1U35 - chains J and H of the 10 polymer chains in the assembly; structure by X-ray diffraction, 3.00 A resolution.

# Chain J
Molecule: alpha-satellite DNA
Organism: Homo sapiens
Sequence (146 nucleotides; row label = number of the first residue in the row):
   146 ATCAATATCC ACCTGCAGAT TCTACCAAAA GTGTATTTGG AAACTGCTCC ATCAAAAGGC
   206 ATGTTCAGCG G
  216A A
   217 ATTCCGCTGA ACATGCCTTT TGATGGAGCA GTTTCCAAAT ACACTTTTGG TAGAATCTGC
   277 AGGTGGATAT TGAT
Unresolved in the structure: 216A

# Chain H
Name: histone 3, H2ba
Organism: Mus musculus
UniProt: Q9D2U9 (Q9D2U9_MOUSE); residues 1397-1522 here correspond to UniProt positions 1-126 (UniProt number = residue number - 1396)
Sequence (126 residues; numbered 1397 to 1522; the number before each row is that of its first residue):
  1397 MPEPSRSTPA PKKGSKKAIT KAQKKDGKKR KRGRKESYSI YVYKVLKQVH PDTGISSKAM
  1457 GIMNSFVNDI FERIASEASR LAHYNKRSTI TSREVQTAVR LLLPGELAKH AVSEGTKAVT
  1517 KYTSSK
Unresolved in the structure: 1397-1426
Curated features (UniProtKB/Swiss-Prot):
  - modified residue: Pro-1398 (N-acetylproline), Glu-1399 (ADP-ribosyl glutamic acid), Ser-1403 (ADP-ribosylserine), Lys-1408 (N6-(beta-hydroxybutyryl)lysine), Lys-1409 (N6-(2-hydroxyisobutyryl)lysine), Ser-1411 (Phosphoserine), Lys-1412 (N6-acetyllysine), Lys-1413 (N6-acetyllysine), Lys-1417 (N6-(2-hydroxyisobutyryl)lysine), Lys-1420 (N6-(2-hydroxyisobutyryl)lysine), Lys-1421 (N6-(2-hydroxyisobutyryl)lysine), Lys-1431 (N6-(2-hydroxyisobutyryl)lysine), Glu-1432 (PolyADP-ribosyl glutamic acid), Ser-1433 (Phosphoserine), Lys-1440 (N6-(2-hydroxyisobutyryl)lysine), Lys-1443 (N6-(2-hydroxyisobutyryl)lysine), Lys-1454 (N6,N6-dimethyllysine), Arg-1476 (Dimethylated arginine), Lys-1482 (N6,N6,N6-trimethyllysine), Arg-1483 (Omega-N-methylarginine) and 5 more in UniProt
  - glycosylation: Ser-1509 (O-linked (GlcNAc) serine)
  - cross-link (Glycyl lysine isopeptide (Lys-Gly)): Lys-1417 (interchain with G-Cter in SUMO2), Lys-1431 (interchain with G-Cter in ubiquitin), Lys-1517 (interchain with G-Cter in ubiquitin)

# How chain J and chain H interact
Pairs across the interface (17; chain J residue first):
  DA164(J) / Ile-1451(H)  sugar contact
  DA164(J) / Ser-1452(H)  phosphate contact
  DA164(J) / Ser-1453(H)  hydrogen bond to the phosphate
  DT165(J) / Tyr-1439(H)  hydrogen bond to the phosphate
  DT165(J) / Gly-1450(H)  phosphate contact
  DT165(J) / Ile-1451(H)  hydrogen bond to the phosphate
  DT166(J) / Tyr-1439(H)  phosphate contact
  DA172(J) / Arg-1430(H)  sugar contact
  DA173(J) / Arg-1430(H)  sugar contact
  DA173(J) / Glu-1432(H)  sugar contact
  DT183(J) / Ser-1484(H)  phosphate contact
  DT183(J) / Thr-1485(H)  phosphate contact
  DG184(J) / Arg-1483(H)  phosphate contact
  DG184(J) / Ser-1484(H)  hydrogen bond to the phosphate
  DG184(J) / Thr-1485(H)  hydrogen bond to the phosphate
  DG185(J) / Arg-1483(H)  salt bridge to the phosphate
  DT248(J) / Lys-1427(H)  phosphate contact
Other interface residues (no listed pair), chain H (12 interface residues in all): Lys-1482

# In short
Chain J and chain H form an interface of 9 and 12 residues respectively; the contacts include 5 hydrogen bonds
and 1 salt bridge. Among the polar pairs are DA164(J)/Ser-1453(H), DT165(J)/Tyr-1439(H) and
DT165(J)/Ile-1451(H).
Here chain J is alpha-satellite DNA (Homo sapiens) and chain H is histone 3, H2ba (Mus musculus). Entry 1U35
(Crystal structure of the nucleosome core particle containing the histone domain of macroH2A) was determined
by X-ray diffraction, deposited together with 1YD9.
